Entry 5A2O (X-ray diffraction, 3.71 A resolution); this record covers chains A and B.

== Chain A (and B) ==
Name: Nitrate transporter 1.1
From: Arabidopsis thaliana
Notes: chain B of this document is another copy of the same molecule, construct and numbering; everything in this record applies to it too
UniProt: Q05085 (PTR7_ARATH); residue numbers follow UniProt; this construct covers 1-590
Sequence (590 residues; row label = number of the first residue in the row):
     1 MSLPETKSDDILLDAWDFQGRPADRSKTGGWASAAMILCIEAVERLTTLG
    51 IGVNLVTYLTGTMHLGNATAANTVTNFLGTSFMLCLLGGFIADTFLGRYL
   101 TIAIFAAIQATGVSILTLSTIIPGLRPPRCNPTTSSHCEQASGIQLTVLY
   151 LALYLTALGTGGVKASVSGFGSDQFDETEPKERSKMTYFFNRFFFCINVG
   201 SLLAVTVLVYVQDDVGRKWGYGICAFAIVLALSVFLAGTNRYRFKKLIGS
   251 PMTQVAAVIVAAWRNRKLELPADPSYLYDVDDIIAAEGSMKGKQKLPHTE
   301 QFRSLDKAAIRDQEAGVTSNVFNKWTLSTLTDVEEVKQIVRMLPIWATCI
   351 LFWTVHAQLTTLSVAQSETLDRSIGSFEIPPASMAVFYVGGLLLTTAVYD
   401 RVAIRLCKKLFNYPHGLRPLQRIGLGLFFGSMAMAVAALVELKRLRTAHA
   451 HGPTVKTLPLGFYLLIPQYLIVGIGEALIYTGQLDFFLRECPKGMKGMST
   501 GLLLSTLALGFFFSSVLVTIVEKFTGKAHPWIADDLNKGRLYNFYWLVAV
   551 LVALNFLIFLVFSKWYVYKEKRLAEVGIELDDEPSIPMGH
Disordered / not traced: 1-20, 124-141, 270-325, 452-460, 574-590
Swiss-Prot annotation at these positions:
  - binding site (substrate): His356, Thr360
  - modified residue: Thr101 (Phosphothreonine)
  - mutagenesis: Thr28 (T28A: No effect on phosphorylation and on nitrate transport), Glu41 (E41A: Loss of the transporter activity), Glu44 (E44A: Loss of the transporter activity), Arg45 (R45A: Loss of the transporter activity), Thr101 (T101A: Loss of phosphorylation and 91% reduction of high-affinity nitrate transport, but no effect on the nitrate binding; T101D: Loss of low-affinity nitrate transport), Cys130 (C130A: 90% reduction of the transporter activity), Lys164 (K164A: 90% reduction of the transporter activity), His356 (H356A: Loss of the transporter activity), Glu476 (E476A: 80% reduction of the transporter activity), Pro492 (P492L: In chl1-9; loss of high- and low-affinity nitrate transport, but no effect on nitrate sensing)
From the paper describing this entry:
  - binding site for nitrate ion: His356, Thr360
  - contacts within the chain: Tyr388-Glu476 (hydrogen bond)
  - mutagenesis - H356A: abolished binding to nitrate
  - mutagenesis - T101D (KD 1 +/- 0.12 mM): unchanged binding to nitrate
  - mutagenesis - T101D (Tm change 9 degC): decreased stability
  - post-translational modification sites: Thr101 (citing earlier work)

== How chain A and chain B interact ==
Residue-residue contacts - 39 pairs, chain A then chain B:
  Arg21(A) with Leu96(B); Gly97(B); Leu100(B)
  Phe95(A) with Asn240(B)
  Leu96(A) with Arg21(B); Thr239(B)
  Gly97(A) with Arg21(B)
  Tyr99(A) with Leu100(B)
  Leu100(A) with Arg21(B); Thr239(B)
  Ala103(A) with Leu236(B)
  Ile104(A) with Leu236(B)
  Ala107(A) with Leu232(B), hydrophobic; Ser233(B); Leu236(B), hydrophobic
  Thr111(A) with Val229(B), hydrogen bond (side chain-backbone); Leu230(B); Ser233(B), hydrogen bond
  Ser114(A) with Phe226(B); Val229(B)
  Ile115(A) with Phe226(B), hydrophobic
  Ile122(A) with Trp219(B), hydrophobic
  Trp219(A) with Ile121(B); Ile122(B), hydrophobic
  Phe226(A) with Ser114(B); Ile115(B), hydrophobic; Leu118(B), hydrophobic
  Val229(A) with Thr111(B), hydrogen bond (backbone-side chain); Val229(B), hydrophobic
  Leu230(A) with Thr111(B)
  Ser233(A) with Ala107(B); Thr111(B), hydrogen bond
  Leu236(A) with Ala103(B); Ile104(B); Ala107(B), hydrophobic
  Thr239(A) with Leu96(B); Leu100(B)
  Asn240(A) with Phe95(B); Leu96(B)
Other interface residues (no listed pair), chain A (25 interface residues in all): Ile108, Ile121, Leu232, Ala237
Other interface residues (no listed pair), chain B (25 interface residues in all): Tyr99, Ala110

== In short ==
Chain A and chain B each contribute 25 residues to their interface, with 4 hydrogen bonds. Polar pairs include
Thr111(A)-Val229(B) and Thr111(A)-Ser233(B). The paper reports a binding site for nitrate ion at His356(A) and
Thr360(A); H356A of chain A abolishes binding to nitrate.
Chain A and chain B are both Nitrate transporter 1.1 (Arabidopsis thaliana); the structure, Crystal structure
of the nitrate transporter NRT1.1 from Arabidopsis thaliana in complex with nitrate, was determined by X-ray
diffraction (same publication as 5A2N).
